PDB entry 1OKO | X-ray diffraction, 1.60 A resolution | chains A and D of the 4 polymer chains in the assembly

== Chain A (and D) ==
Protein: Pa-I galactophilic lectin
Organism: Pseudomonas aeruginosa
Notes: chain D of this document is another copy of the same molecule, construct and numbering; everything in this record applies to it too
Reference sequence: Q05097 (PA1L_PSEAE); numbering as in UniProt (aligned over 1-121)
Amino-acid sequence (121 residues; row label = number of the first residue in the row):
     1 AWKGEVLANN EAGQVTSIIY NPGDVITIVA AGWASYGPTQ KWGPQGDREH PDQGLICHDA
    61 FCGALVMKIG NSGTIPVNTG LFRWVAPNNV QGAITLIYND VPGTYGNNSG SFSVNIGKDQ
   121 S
Ion coordination: Ca2+: Tyr36, Asp100, Thr104, Asn107, Asn108 (together with beta-D-galactopyranose)
Small-molecule neighbours: beta-D-galactopyranose (GAL): Tyr36, Gly37, Pro38, His50, Pro51, Gln53, Cys62, Asp100, Val101, Thr104, Asn107
What the authors report for this chain:
  - Ca2+ coordination: Tyr36, Asp100, Thr104, Asn107, Asn108
  - binding site for beta-D-galactopyranose: Tyr36, His50, Pro51, Gln53, Asp100, Val101, Thr104, Asn107

== How chain A and chain D interact ==
Pairs across the interface (12):
  Ala1(A) with Ser121(D), hydrogen bond (backbone-backbone)
  Asn21(A) with Asn21(D)
  Gly117(A) with Ser121(D)
  Lys118(A) with Gln120(D); Ser121(D), hydrogen bond (backbone-backbone)
  Asp119(A) with Gln120(D), hydrogen bond
  Gln120(A) with Lys118(D); Asp119(D); Gln120(D)
  Ser121(A) with Ala1(D), hydrogen bond (backbone-backbone); Gly117(D); Lys118(D), hydrogen bond (backbone-backbone)
Interface residues without a listed pair, chain A (8 interface residues in all): Asp24
Interface residues without a listed pair, chain D (8 interface residues in all): Asp24

== In short ==
The chain A/chain D interface involves 8 residues from each chain, with 5 hydrogen bonds. Among the polar
pairs are Ala1(A)-Ser121(D), Asp119(A)-Gln120(D) and Lys118(A)-Ser121(D). Bound to chain A:
beta-D-galactopyranose. From the paper: a binding site for beta-D-galactopyranose at Tyr36(A), His50(A) and
Pro51(A) among others; Ca2+ coordination by Tyr36(A), Asp100(A) and Thr104(A) among others.
Chain A and chain D are both Pa-I galactophilic lectin (Pseudomonas aeruginosa); the structure, Crystal
structure of Pseudomonas Aeruginosa Lectin 1 complexed with galactose at 1.6 A resolution, was determined by
X-ray diffraction (same publication as 1UOJ).
